7P3N - chains C and E of the 22 polymer chains in the assembly; structure by electron microscopy, 4.60 A resolution (low resolution: residue-level contacts below are approximate; hydrogen-bond / salt-bridge calls are withheld).

Chain C:
Molecule: ATP synthase subunit alpha
Source organism: Acinetobacter baumannii ATCC 17978
Notes: EC 7.1.2.2
UniProt: A3M142 (ATPA_ACIBT); residues 1-514 here = UniProt positions 1-514
Sequence (514 residues; each row starts with the number of its first residue):
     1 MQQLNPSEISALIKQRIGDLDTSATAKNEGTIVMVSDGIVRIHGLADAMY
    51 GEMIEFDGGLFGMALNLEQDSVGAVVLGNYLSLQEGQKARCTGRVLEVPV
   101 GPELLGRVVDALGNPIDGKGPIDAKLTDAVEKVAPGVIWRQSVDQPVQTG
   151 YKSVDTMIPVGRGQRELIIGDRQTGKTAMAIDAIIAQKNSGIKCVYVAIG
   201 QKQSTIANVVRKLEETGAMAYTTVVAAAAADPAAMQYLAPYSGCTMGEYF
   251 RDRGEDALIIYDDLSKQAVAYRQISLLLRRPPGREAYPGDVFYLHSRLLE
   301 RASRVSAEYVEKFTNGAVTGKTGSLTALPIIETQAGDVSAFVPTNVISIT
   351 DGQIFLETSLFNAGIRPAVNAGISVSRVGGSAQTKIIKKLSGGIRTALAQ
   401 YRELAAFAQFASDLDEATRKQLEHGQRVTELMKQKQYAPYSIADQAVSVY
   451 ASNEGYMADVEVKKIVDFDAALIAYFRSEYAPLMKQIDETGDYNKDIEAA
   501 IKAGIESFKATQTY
Not modelled in the structure: 1-5, 512-514
Swiss-Prot annotation at these positions:
  - binding site (ATP): G170 to T177
  - site: S374 (Required for activity)

Chain E:
Molecule: ATP synthase subunit beta
Source organism: Acinetobacter baumannii ATCC 17978
Notes: EC 7.1.2.2
UniProt: A3M144 (ATPB_ACIBT); residues 1-464 here = UniProt positions 1-464
Sequence (464 residues; row label = number of the first residue in the row):
     1 MSSGRIIQIIGAVIDVEFERTSVPKIYDALQVDGTETTLEVQQQLGDGVV
    51 RTIAMGSTEGLKRGLTVTSTNAPISVPVGTATLGRIMDVLGRPIDEAGPV
   101 ATEERLPIHRQAPSYAEQAASTDLLETGIKVIDLLCPFAKGGKVGLFGGA
   151 GVGKTVNMMELINNIAKAHSGLSVFAGVGERTREGNDFYHEMKDSNVLDK
   201 VAMVYGQMNEPPGNRLRVALTGLTMAEYFRDEKDENGKGRDVLLFVDNIY
   251 RYTLAGTEVSALLGRMPSAVGYQPTLAEEMGVLQERITSTKSGSITSIQA
   301 VYVPADDLTDPSPATTFAHLDATVVLSRDIASSGIYPAIDPLDSTSRQLD
   351 PLVVGQEHYEIARAVQNVLQRYKELKDIIAILGMDELAEEDKLVVYRARK
   401 IQRFFSQPFHVAEVFTGAPGKLVPLKETIRGFKGLLAGEYDHIPEQAFYM
   451 VGGIDEVIAKAEKL
Not modelled in the structure: 1
Swiss-Prot annotation at these positions:
  - binding site (ATP): G148 to T155

How chain C and chain E interact:
Contacting residue pairs - 72 pairs, chain C then chain E:
  L45(C) - R63(E)
  A46(C) - R63(E)
  D47(C) - K62(E)
  A48(C) - K62(E)
  M49(C) - E59(E)
  M49(C) - G60(E)
  M49(C) - L61(E)
  Y50(C) - G11(E)
  Y50(C) - T58(E)
  N66(C) - I9(E)
  N66(C) - I10(E)
  L67(C) - Q8(E)
  L67(C) - I9(E)
  L67(C) - I10(E)
  L67(C) - R63(E)
  E68(C) - I7(E)
  E68(C) - Q8(E)
  E68(C) - R63(E)
  Q69(C) - I7(E)
  Q69(C) - Q8(E)
  Q69(C) - R63(E)
  S71(C) - R63(E)
  E131(C) - E59(E)
  A134(C) - N209(E)
  V137(C) - T182(E)
  V137(C) - N186(E)
  V137(C) - Y205(E)
  I138(C) - I94(E)
  I138(C) - D95(E)
  I138(C) - E96(E)
  W139(C) - E96(E)
  R140(C) - T182(E)
  R140(C) - N186(E)
  P281(C) - A261(E)
  G283(C) - V270(E)
  R284(C) - V270(E)
  R284(C) - A305(E)
  R284(C) - D310(E)
  F292(C) - R251(E)
  Y293(C) - R215(E)
  S296(C) - M208(E)
  R297(C) - M208(E)
  E300(C) - R181(E)
  E300(C) - T182(E)
  E300(C) - M208(E)
  T344(C) - A150(E)
  T344(C) - Y302(E)
  T344(C) - A305(E)
  I347(C) - A150(E)
  I347(C) - R181(E)
  S348(C) - A150(E)
  S348(C) - R181(E)
  S348(C) - Y302(E)
  I349(C) - R181(E)
  T350(C) - R181(E)
  D351(C) - R181(E)
  D351(C) - R183(E)
  S376(C) - F415(E)
  R377(C) - R181(E)
  R377(C) - R183(E)
  R377(C) - E184(E)
  R377(C) - F415(E)
  V378(C) - R183(E)
  G392(C) - F415(E)
  G392(C) - T416(E)
  Q400(C) - S333(E)
  Q400(C) - G334(E)
  Q400(C) - Y449(E)
  E403(C) - S333(E)
  F407(C) - R399(E)
  F410(C) - M384(E)
  D415(C) - E445(E)
Also at the interface, not in a pair above, chain C (51 interface residues in all): L65, D70, V72, Q141, S142, P282, N345, I373, G380, A417, T418
Also at the interface, not in a pair above, chain E (48 interface residues in all): T155, E180, D187, L254, P304, S332, I379, G383, V414, Q446

In short:
51 residues of chain C and 48 residues of chain E are in contact. UniProt lists 8 ATP-binding residues on
chain C; 8 ATP-binding residues on chain E.
Chain C is ATP synthase subunit alpha and chain E is ATP synthase subunit beta, both from Acinetobacter
baumannii ATCC 17978; the structure, F1Fo-ATP synthase from Acinetobacter baumannii (state 2), was determined
by electron microscopy together with 7P2Y and 7P3W from the same study.
